Entry 5W9N (electron microscopy, 5.00 A resolution (low resolution: residue-level contacts below are approximate; hydrogen-bond / salt-bridge calls are withheld)); this record covers chains A and C of the 10 polymer chains in the assembly.

== Chain A ==
Protein: Mers S
From: Middle East respiratory syndrome-related coronavirus
Reference sequence: W5ZZF5 (W5ZZF5_9BETC); residues 1-1291 here = UniProt positions 1-1291
Chain sequence (1329 residues; numbered 1 to 1329; the number before each row is that of its first residue):
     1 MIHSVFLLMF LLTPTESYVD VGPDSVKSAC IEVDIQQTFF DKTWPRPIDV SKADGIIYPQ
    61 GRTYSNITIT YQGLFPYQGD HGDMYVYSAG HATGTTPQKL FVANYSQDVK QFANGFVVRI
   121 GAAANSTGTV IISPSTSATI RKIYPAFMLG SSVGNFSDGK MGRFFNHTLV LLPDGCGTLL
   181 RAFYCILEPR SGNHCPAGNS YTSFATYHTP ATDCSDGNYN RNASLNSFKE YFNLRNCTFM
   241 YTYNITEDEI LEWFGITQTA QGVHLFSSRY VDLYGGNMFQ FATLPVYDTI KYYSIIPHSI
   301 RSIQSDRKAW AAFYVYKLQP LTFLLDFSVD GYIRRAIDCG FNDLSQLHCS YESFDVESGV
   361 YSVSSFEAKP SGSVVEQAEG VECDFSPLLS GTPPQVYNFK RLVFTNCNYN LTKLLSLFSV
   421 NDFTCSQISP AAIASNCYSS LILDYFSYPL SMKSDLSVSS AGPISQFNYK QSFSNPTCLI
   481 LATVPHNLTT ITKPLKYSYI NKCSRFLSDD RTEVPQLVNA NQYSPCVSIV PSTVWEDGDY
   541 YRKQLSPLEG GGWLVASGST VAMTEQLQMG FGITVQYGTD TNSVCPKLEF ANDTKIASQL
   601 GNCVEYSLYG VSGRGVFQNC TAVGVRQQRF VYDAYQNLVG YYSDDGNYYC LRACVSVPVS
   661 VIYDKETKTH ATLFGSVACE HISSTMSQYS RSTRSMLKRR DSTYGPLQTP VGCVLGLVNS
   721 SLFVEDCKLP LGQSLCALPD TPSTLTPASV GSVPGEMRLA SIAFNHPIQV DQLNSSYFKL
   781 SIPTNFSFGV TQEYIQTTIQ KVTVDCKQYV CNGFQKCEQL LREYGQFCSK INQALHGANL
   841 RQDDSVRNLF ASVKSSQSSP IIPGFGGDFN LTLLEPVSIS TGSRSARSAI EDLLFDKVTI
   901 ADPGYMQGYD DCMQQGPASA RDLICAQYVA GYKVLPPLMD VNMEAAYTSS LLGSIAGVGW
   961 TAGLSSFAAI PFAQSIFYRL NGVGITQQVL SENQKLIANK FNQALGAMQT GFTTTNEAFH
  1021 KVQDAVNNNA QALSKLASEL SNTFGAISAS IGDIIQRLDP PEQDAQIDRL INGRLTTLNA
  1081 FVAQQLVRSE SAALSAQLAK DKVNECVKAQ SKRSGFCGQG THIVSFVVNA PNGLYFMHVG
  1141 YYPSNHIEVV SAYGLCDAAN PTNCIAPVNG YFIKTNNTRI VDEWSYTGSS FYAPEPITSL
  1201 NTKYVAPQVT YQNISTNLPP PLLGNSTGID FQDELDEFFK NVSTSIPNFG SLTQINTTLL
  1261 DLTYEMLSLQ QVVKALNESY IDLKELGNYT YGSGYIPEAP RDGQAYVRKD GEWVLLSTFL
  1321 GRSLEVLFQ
Not modelled in the structure: 1-752, 878-885, 1224-1329
Construct notes: conflict Phe506 (Leu in W5ZZF5), Ala748 (Arg in W5ZZF5), Gly751 (Arg in W5ZZF5); engineered mutation Pro1060 (Val in W5ZZF5), Pro1061 (Leu in W5ZZF5); expression tag (1292-1329)
Cystine bridges: Cys806-Cys828, Cys811-Cys817, Cys912-Cys925, Cys1106-Cys1117, Cys1156-Cys1164
From the paper describing this entry:
  - mutagenesis - V1060P/L1061P (>50-fold): increased expression

== Chain C ==
Protein: G4 vl
From: Mus musculus
Chain sequence (218 residues; row label = number of the first residue in the row; a row labelled like 27A-27D holds insertion residues (27A, then the next letters in order)):
     1 DIVLTQSPAS LAVSLGQRAT ISCRASE
27A-27D SVDN
    28 YGISFMNWFQ QKPGQPPKLL ISATSNQGSG VPARFIGSGS GTDFSLNIHP VEEDDTAMYF
    88 CQQSKEVPRT FGGGTKLEIK RTDAAPTVSI FPPSSEQLTS GGASVVCFLN NFYPKDINVK
   148 WKIDGSERQN GVLNSWTDQD SKDSTYSMSS TLTLTKDEYE RHNSYTCEAT HKTSTSPIVK
   208 SFNRNEC
Not modelled in the structure: 108-214
Cystine bridges: Cys23-Cys88

== How chain A and chain C interact ==
Residue-residue contacts (7):
  Tyr777(A) with Tyr28(C)
  Val1150(A) with Tyr28(C)
  Glu1183(A) with Lys92(C); Glu93(C); Val94(C); Arg96(C)
  Gln1212(A) with Tyr28(C)
Also at the interface, not in a pair above, chain A (6 interface residues in all): Trp1184, Thr1216

== Summary ==
6 residues of chain A face 5 of chain C across their interface. From the paper: V1060P/L1061P of chain A
increase expression.
Chain A is Mers S (Middle East respiratory syndrome-related coronavirus) and chain C is G4 vl (Mus musculus);
the structure, MERS S ectodomain trimer in complex with variable domain of neutralizing antibody G4, was
determined by electron microscopy, deposited together with 5VZR, 5W9H, 5W9I, 5W9J, 5W9K, 5W9L and 3 further
entries.
